PDB entry 5ZBA | X-ray diffraction, 3.50 A resolution | chains B and C of the 4 polymer chains in the assembly

== Chain B ==
Name: Histone chaperone asf1
Organism: Neosartorya fumigata (strain ATCC MYA-4609 / Af293 / CBS 101355 / FGSC A1100)
UniProt: Q4WXX5 (ASF1_ASPFU); numbering as in UniProt (aligned over 1-154)
Amino-acid sequence (188 residues; numbered -33 to 154; the number before each row is that of its first residue; numbers below 1 keep their minus sign (Met-33 is residue -33)):
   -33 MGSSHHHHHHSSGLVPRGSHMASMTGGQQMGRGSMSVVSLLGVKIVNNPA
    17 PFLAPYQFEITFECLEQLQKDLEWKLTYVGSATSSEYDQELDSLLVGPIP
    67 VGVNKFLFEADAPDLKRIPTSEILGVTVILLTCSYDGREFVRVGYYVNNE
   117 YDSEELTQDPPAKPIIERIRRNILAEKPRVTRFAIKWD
Unresolved in the structure: -33 to 0
Sequence notes: expression tag (-33 to 0)
From the paper describing this entry:
  - mutagenesis - R148E (less than 2 fold): decreased binding to DNA damage response protein Rtt109, putative
  - mutagenesis - V146P/T147P: decreased catalytic activity with DNA damage response protein Rtt109, putative
  - mutagenesis - V146P/T147P: decreased binding to H3-H4

== Chain C ==
Name: Histone H3
Organism: Saccharomyces cerevisiae (strain ATCC 204508 / S288c)
UniProt: P61830 (H3_YEAST); residues 0-135 here correspond to UniProt positions 1-136 (UniProt number = residue number + 1)
Amino-acid sequence (136 residues; numbered 0 to 135; the number before each row is that of its first residue; numbering starts at 0):
     0 MARTKQTARKSTGGKAPRKQLASKAARKSAPSTGGVKKPHRYKPGTVALR
    50 EIRRFQKSTELLIRKLPFQRLVREIAQDFKTDLRFQSSAIGALQESVEAY
   100 LVSLFEDTNLAAIHAKRVTIQKKDIKLARRLRGERS
Unresolved in the structure: 0-41, 135
UniProt features mapped onto this chain:
  - modified residue: Lys4 (N6,N6,N6-trimethyllysine), Lys9 (N6-acetyllysine), Ser10 (Phosphoserine), Lys14 (N6,N6-dimethyllysine), Lys18 (N6-acetyllysine), Lys23 (N6-acetyllysine), Lys27 (N6,N6,N6-trimethyllysine), Lys36 (N6,N6,N6-trimethyllysine), Lys37 (N6-acetyllysine), Lys56 (N6-acetyllysine), Lys64 (N6-acetyllysine), Lys79 (N6,N6,N6-trimethyllysine)
From the paper describing this entry:
  - post-translational modification sites: Ser57 (citing earlier work)
  - mutagenesis - E94R: decreased catalytic activity
  - conformationally variable residues: Thr45 to Lys56

== Interface between chain B and chain C ==
Pairs across the interface (29):
  Val45(B) - Arg129(C)
  Ala48(B) - Lys125(C)
  Ala48(B) - Leu126(C)  hydrophobic
  Ser51(B) - Arg129(C)
  Ser51(B) - Glu133(C)
  Asp54(B) - Arg129(C)  salt bridge
  Val92(B) - His113(C)
  Val92(B) - Ala114(C)  hydrophobic
  Val92(B) - Leu126(C)
  Thr93(B) - Leu126(C)
  Val94(B) - Leu126(C)
  Val94(B) - Arg129(C)
  Leu96(B) - Arg129(C)
  Leu96(B) - Leu130(C)
  Arg108(B) - Gly132(C)  hydrogen bond (side chain-backbone)
  Gly110(B) - Leu130(C)
  Tyr111(B) - Leu130(C)
  Tyr112(B) - Asp106(C)  hydrogen bond (side chain-backbone)
  Tyr112(B) - Ala110(C)
  Tyr112(B) - Leu126(C)
  Tyr112(B) - Ala127(C)
  Tyr112(B) - Leu130(C)
  Asn114(B) - His113(C)
  Leu140(B) - His113(C)
  Glu142(B) - His113(C)  salt bridge
  Arg145(B) - Ser102(C)
  Arg145(B) - Asp106(C)  salt bridge
  Arg145(B) - Leu130(C)
  Thr147(B) - Arg131(C)  hydrogen bond (side chain-backbone)
Other interface residues (no listed pair), chain B (19 interface residues in all): Thr49, Ser50
Other interface residues (no listed pair), chain C (15 interface residues in all): Thr107, Leu109

== Summary ==
The interface between chain B and chain C involves 19 residues on one side and 15 on the other, with 3
hydrogen bonds and 3 salt bridges. Among the polar pairs are Asp54(B)-Arg129(C), Glu142(B)-His113(C) and
Arg145(B)-Asp106(C). From the paper: R148E of chain B reduces binding to DNA damage response protein Rtt109,
putative; a modification site at Ser57(C); 3 substitutions were tested in all.
Here chain B is Histone chaperone asf1 (Neosartorya fumigata (strain ATCC MYA-4609 / Af293 / CBS 101355 / FGSC
A1100)) and chain C is Histone H3 (Saccharomyces cerevisiae (strain ATCC 204508 / S288c)). Entry 5ZBA (Crystal
structure of Rtt109-Asf1-H3-H4-CoA complex) was determined by X-ray diffraction together with 5ZB9 and 5ZBB
from the same study.
